PDB entry 4KHP | X-ray diffraction, 3.10 A resolution | chains A and H of the 22 polymer chains in the assembly

Chain A:
Molecule: 16S Ribosomal RNA
Source organism: Thermus thermophilus
Sequence (1506 nucleotides; each row starts with the number of its first residue):
     6 UGGAGAGUUUGAUCCUGGCUCAGGGUGAACGCUGGCGGCGUGCCUAAGAC
    56 AUGCAAGUCGUGCGGGCCGCGGGAUUUUACUCCGUGGUCAGCGGCGGACG
   106 GGUGAGUAACGCGUGGGUGACCUACCCGGAAGAGGGGGACAACCCGGGGA
   156 AACUCGGGCUAAUCCCCCAUGUGGACCCGCCCCUUGGGGUGUGUCCAAAG
   206 GGCUUUGCCCGCUUCCGGAUGGGCCCGCGUCCCAUCAGCUAGUUGGUGGG
   256 GUAAUGGCCCACCAAGGCGACGACGGGUAGCCGGUCUGAGAGGAUGGCCG
   306 GCCACAGGGGCACUGAGACACGGGCCCCACUCCUACGGGAGGCAGCAGUU
   356 AGGAAUCUUCCGCAAUGGGCGCAAGCCUGACGGAGCGACGCCGCUUGGAG
   406 GAAGAAGCCCUUCGGGGUGUAAACUCCUGAACCCGGGACGAAACCCCCGA
   456 CGAGGGGACUGACGGUACCGGGGUAAUAGCGCCGGCCAACUCCGUGCCAG
   506 CAGCCGCGGUAAUACGGAGGGCGCGAGCGUUACCCGGAUUCACUGGGCGU
   556 AAAGGGCGUGUAGGCGGCCUGGGGCGUCCCAUGUGAAAGACCACGGCUCA
   606 ACCGUGGGGGAGCGUGGGAUACGCUCAGGCUAGACGGUGGGAGAGGGUGG
   656 UGGAAUUCCCGGAGUAGCGGUGAAAUGCGCAGAUACCGGGAGGAACGCCG
   706 AUGGCGAAGGCAGCCACCUGGUCCACCCGUGACGCUGAGGCGCGAAAGCG
   756 UGGGGAGCAAACCGGAUUAGAUACCCGGGUAGUCCACGCCCUAAACGAUG
   806 CGCGCUAGGUCUCUGGGUCUCCUGGGGGCCGAAGCUAACGCGUUAAGCGC
   856 GCCGCCUGGGGAGUACGGCCGCAAGGCUGAAACUCAAAGGAAUUGACGGG
   906 GGCCCGCACAAGCGGUGGAGCAUGUGGUUUAAUUCGAAGCAACGCGAAGA
   956 ACCUUACCAGGCCUUGACAUGCUAGGGAACCCGGGUGAAAGCCUGGGGUG
  1006 CCCCGCGAGGGGAGCCCUAGCACAGGUGCUGCAUGGCCGUCGUCAGCUCG
  1056 UGCCGUGAGGUGUUGGGUUAAGUCCCGCAACGAGCGCAACCCCCGCCGUU
  1106 AGUUGCCAGCGGUUCGGCCGGGCACUCUAACGGGACUGCCCGCGAAAGCG
  1156 GGAGGAAGGAGGGGACGACGUCUGGUCAGCAUGGCCCUUACGGCCUGGGC
  1206 GACACACGUGCUACAAUGCCCACUACAAAGCGAUGCCACCCGGCAACGGG
  1256 GAGCUAAUCGCAAAAAGGUGGGCCCAGUUCGGAUUGGGGUCUGCAACCCG
  1306 ACCCCAUGAAGCCGGAAUCGCUAGUAAUCGCGGAUCAGCCAUGCCGCGGU
  1356 GAAUACGUUCCCGGGCCUUGUACACACCGCCCGUCACGCCAUGGGAGCGG
  1406 GCUCUACCCGAAGUCGCCGGGAGCCUACGGGCAGGCGCCGAGGGUAGGGC
  1456 CCGUGACUGGGGCGAAGUCGUAACAAGGUAGCUGUACCGGAAGGUGCGGC
  1506 UGGAUC
Differences from the reference sequence: conflict A79 (G131378 in 55771382)
Metal / ion sites: Mg2+ site 1: U13, G23; Mg2+ site 2 near G22 (its only coordinating residue here); Mg2+ site 3: G62, U63; Mg2+ site 4 near G107 (its only coordinating residue here); Mg2+ site 5: A110, G111, G285; Mg2+ site 6 near G141 (its only coordinating residue here); Mg2+ site 7: C169, C170; Mg2+ site 8: U177, G178; Mg2+ site 9 near A202 (its only coordinating residue here); Mg2+ site 10: G295, G542; Mg2+ site 11 near A311 (its only coordinating residue here); Mg2+ site 12 near C324 (its only coordinating residue here); 44 more Mg2+ sites not listed
Small-molecule neighbours:
  - paromomycin (PAR), molecule 1: G32, G47, C48, C49, A51, A52, G53, A54, G107, U108, G109, A349, C351, A352, U354, U355, A356, G357, U361, C362
  - paromomycin (PAR), molecule 2: A113, A114, C115, G116, C117, G232, C233, G234, U235, C236, C237, C238, G277, A278
  - paromomycin (PAR), molecule 3: G551, G552, C553, G554, G559, G805, G852, C853, C855, C858
  - paromomycin (PAR), molecule 4: G594, A595, C596, C597, A598, A606, C607, C608, G609, U610
  - paromomycin (PAR), molecule 5: U653, G654, G655, U656, G657, G698, A699, A700, C701, C790
  - paromomycin (PAR), molecule 6: G1044, U1045, U1048, C1049, A1165, C1171, G1172
  - paromomycin (PAR), molecule 7: G1388, U1389, C1390, A1391, C1392, G1467, C1468, G1469, A1470, A1471, G1472, U1473
  - Pactamycin (PCY): U676, G677, A678, A771, U772, U773, C779, C780

Chain H:
Molecule: 30S Ribosomal protein S8
Source organism: Thermus thermophilus
Reference sequence: Q5SHQ2 (RS8_THET8); numbering as in UniProt (aligned over 1-138)
Sequence (138 residues; each row starts with the number of its first residue):
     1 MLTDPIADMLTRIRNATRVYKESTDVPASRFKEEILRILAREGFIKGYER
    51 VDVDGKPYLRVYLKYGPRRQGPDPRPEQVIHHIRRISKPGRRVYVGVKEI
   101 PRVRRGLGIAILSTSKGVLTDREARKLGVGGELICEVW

Interface between chain A and chain H:
Pairs across the interface (79):
  C548(A) - Arg91(H)  hydrogen bond to the sugar
  C570(A) - Thr3(H)  sugar contact
  C570(A) - Pro89(H)  phosphate contact
  G571(A) - Met1(H)  sugar contact
  G571(A) - Thr3(H)  sugar contact
  G571(A) - Pro89(H)  phosphate contact
  G571(A) - Arg92(H)  salt bridge to the phosphate
  G572(A) - Leu2(H)  sugar contact
  G572(A) - Thr3(H)  phosphate contact
  G572(A) - Pro5(H)  phosphate contact
  C573(A) - Pro5(H)  phosphate contact
  C573(A) - Ala28(H)  sugar contact
  C573(A) - Ser29(H)  phosphate contact
  C573(A) - Lys32(H)  salt bridge to the phosphate
  C574(A) - Ser29(H)  phosphate contact
  C574(A) - Arg30(H)  hydrogen bond to the phosphate
  U575(A) - Arg30(H)  salt bridge to the phosphate
  G581(A) - Tyr94(H)  hydrogen bond to the base
  U582(A) - Tyr94(H)  sugar contact
  U582(A) - Gly131(H)  sugar contact
  C583(A) - Val95(H)  sugar contact
  C583(A) - Gly96(H)  phosphate contact
  C583(A) - Val97(H)  phosphate contact
  C583(A) - Val129(H)  sugar contact
  C583(A) - Gly130(H)  hydrogen bond to the sugar
  C583(A) - Gly131(H)  sugar contact
  C584(A) - Gly96(H)  phosphate contact
  C584(A) - Val97(H)  hydrogen bond to the phosphate
  C584(A) - Gly128(H)  sugar contact
  A624(A) - Ser115(H)  hydrogen bond to the sugar
  U625(A) - Ser115(H)  sugar contact
  A626(A) - Ser113(H)  hydrogen bond to the base
  A626(A) - Thr114(H)  hydrogen bond to the base
  A626(A) - Ser115(H)  base contact
  A626(A) - Gly117(H)  sugar contact
  A626(A) - Val118(H)  sugar contact
  C627(A) - Phe31(H)  sugar contact
  C627(A) - Arg92(H)  hydrogen bond to the sugar
  C627(A) - Ser113(H)  hydrogen bond to the sugar
  C627(A) - Glu132(H)  hydrogen bond to the sugar
  G628(A) - Arg92(H)  sugar contact
  G628(A) - Tyr94(H)  sugar contact
  U636(A) - Lys56(H)  phosphate contact
  A637(A) - Lys56(H)  salt bridge to the phosphate
  A637(A) - Pro57(H)  base contact
  G739(A) - Met1(H)  base contact
  G807(A) - Thr3(H)  base contact
  C808(A) - Met1(H)  sugar contact
  C808(A) - Leu2(H)  sugar contact
  G809(A) - Asp8(H)  hydrogen bond to the sugar
  G809(A) - Thr11(H)  base contact
  G809(A) - Arg12(H)  hydrogen bond to the sugar
  C810(A) - Arg12(H)  sugar contact
  C810(A) - Asn15(H)  hydrogen bond to the base
  U811(A) - Asn15(H)  sugar contact
  U811(A) - Val19(H)  phosphate contact
  A812(A) - Lys21(H)  salt bridge to the phosphate
  A837(A) - Val19(H)  base contact
  A838(A) - Arg18(H)  hydrogen bond to the sugar
  A838(A) - Val19(H)  sugar contact
  A838(A) - Arg75(H)  hydrogen bond to the phosphate
  G839(A) - Arg75(H)  salt bridge to the phosphate
  G852(A) - Asn15(H)  base contact
  C853(A) - Thr11(H)  base contact
  C853(A) - Arg14(H)  hydrogen bond to the sugar
  C853(A) - Asn15(H)  hydrogen bond to the base
  G854(A) - Ala7(H)  sugar contact
  G854(A) - Thr11(H)  hydrogen bond to the sugar
  G854(A) - Arg14(H)  salt bridge to the phosphate
  C855(A) - Thr3(H)  hydrogen bond to the sugar
  C855(A) - Asp4(H)  sugar contact
  C855(A) - Ala7(H)  sugar contact
  C855(A) - Lys88(H)  salt bridge to the phosphate
  C855(A) - Pro89(H)  phosphate contact
  G856(A) - Thr3(H)  hydrogen bond to the sugar
  G856(A) - Lys88(H)  phosphate contact
  G856(A) - Pro89(H)  sugar contact
  G856(A) - Gly90(H)  hydrogen bond to the phosphate
  C857(A) - Gly90(H)  phosphate contact
Interface residues without a listed pair, chain A (36 interface residues in all): G638, A737
Interface residues without a listed pair, chain H (42 interface residues in all): Lys116

Summary:
36 residues of chain A face 42 of chain H across their interface, with 22 hydrogen bonds and 8 salt bridges.
Polar contacts include G581(A)-Tyr94(H), A626(A)-Ser113(H) and A626(A)-Thr114(H). Chain A binds 7 copies of
paromomycin and Pactamycin.
Chain A is 16S Ribosomal RNA and chain H is 30S Ribosomal protein S8, both from Thermus thermophilus; the
structure, Structure of the Thermus thermophilus 30S ribosomal subunit in complex with de-6-MSA-pactamycin,
was determined by X-ray diffraction.
